Entry 4MQ9 (X-ray diffraction, 3.35 A resolution); this record covers chains D and E of the 7 polymer chains in the assembly.

# Chain D
Protein: DNA-directed RNA polymerase subunit beta'
Source organism: Thermus thermophilus
Notes: EC 2.7.7.6; fragment: rpoc
UniProtKB: Q8RQE8 (RPOC_THET8); numbering as in UniProt (aligned over 1-1524)
Sequence (1524 residues; numbered 1 to 1524; the number before each row is that of its first residue):
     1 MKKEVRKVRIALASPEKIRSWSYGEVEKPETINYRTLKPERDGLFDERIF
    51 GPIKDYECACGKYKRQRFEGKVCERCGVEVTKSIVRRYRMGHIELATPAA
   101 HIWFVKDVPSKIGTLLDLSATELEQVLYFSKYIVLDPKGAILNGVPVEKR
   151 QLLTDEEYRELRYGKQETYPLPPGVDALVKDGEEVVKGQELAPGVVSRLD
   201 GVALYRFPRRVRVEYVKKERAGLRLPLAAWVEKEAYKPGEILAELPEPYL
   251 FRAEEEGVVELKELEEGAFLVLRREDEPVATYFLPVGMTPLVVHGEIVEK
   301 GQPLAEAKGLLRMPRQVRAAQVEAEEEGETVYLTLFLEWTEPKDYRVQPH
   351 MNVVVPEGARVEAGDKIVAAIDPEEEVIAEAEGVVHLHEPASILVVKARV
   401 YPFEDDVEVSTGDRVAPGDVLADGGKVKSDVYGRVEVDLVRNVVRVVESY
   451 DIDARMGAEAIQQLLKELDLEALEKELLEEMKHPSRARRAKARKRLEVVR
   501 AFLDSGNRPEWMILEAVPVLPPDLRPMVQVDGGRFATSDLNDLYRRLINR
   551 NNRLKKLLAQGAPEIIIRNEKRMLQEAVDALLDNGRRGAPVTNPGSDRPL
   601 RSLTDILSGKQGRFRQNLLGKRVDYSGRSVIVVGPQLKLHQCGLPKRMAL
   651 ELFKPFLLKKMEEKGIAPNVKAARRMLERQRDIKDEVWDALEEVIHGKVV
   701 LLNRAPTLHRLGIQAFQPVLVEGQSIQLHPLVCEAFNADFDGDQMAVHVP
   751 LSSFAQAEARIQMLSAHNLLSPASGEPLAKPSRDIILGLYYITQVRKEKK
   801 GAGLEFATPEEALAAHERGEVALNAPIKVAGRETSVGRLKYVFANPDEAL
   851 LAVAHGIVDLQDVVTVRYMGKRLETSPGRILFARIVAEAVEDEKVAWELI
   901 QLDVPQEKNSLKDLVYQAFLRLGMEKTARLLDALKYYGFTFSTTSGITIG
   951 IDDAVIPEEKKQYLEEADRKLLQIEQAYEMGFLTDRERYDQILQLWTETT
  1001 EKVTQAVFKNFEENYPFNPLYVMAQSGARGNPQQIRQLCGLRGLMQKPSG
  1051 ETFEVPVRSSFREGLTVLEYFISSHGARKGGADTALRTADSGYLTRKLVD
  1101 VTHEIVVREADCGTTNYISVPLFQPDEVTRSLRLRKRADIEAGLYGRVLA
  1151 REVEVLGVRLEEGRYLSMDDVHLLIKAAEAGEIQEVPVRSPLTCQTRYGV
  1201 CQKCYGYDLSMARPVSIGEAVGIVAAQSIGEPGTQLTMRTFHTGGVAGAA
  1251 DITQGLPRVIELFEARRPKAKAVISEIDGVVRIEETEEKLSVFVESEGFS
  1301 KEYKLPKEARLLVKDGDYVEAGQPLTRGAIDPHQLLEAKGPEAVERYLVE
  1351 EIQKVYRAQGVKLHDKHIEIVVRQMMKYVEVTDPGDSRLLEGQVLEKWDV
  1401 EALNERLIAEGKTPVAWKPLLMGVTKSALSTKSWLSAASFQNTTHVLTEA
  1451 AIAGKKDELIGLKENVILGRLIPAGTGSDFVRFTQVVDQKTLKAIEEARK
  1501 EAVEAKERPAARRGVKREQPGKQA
Disordered / not traced: 1, 216-338, 1241-1250, 1500-1524
Metal / ion sites: Zn2+ site 1: Cys58, Cys60, Cys73, Cys76; Mg2+: Asp739, Asp741, Asp743; Zn2+ site 2: Cys1112, Cys1194, Cys1201, Cys1204

# Chain E
Protein: DNA-directed RNA polymerase subunit omega
Source organism: Thermus thermophilus
Notes: EC 2.7.7.6; fragment: rpoz
UniProtKB: Q8RQE7 (RPOZ_THET8); residue numbers follow UniProt; this construct covers 1-99
Sequence (99 residues; numbered 1 to 99; the number before each row is that of its first residue):
     1 MAEPGIDKLFGMVDSKYRLTVVVAKRAQQLLRHGFKNTVLEPEERPKMQT
    51 LEGLFDDPNAVTWAMKELLTGRLVFGENLVPEDRLQKEMERLYPVEREE
Disordered / not traced: 1, 95-99

# How chain D and chain E interact
Residue-residue contacts (88; chain D residue first):
  His640(D) - Ala2(E)  hydrogen bond (side chain-backbone)
  Lys664(D) - Thr50(E)
  Lys664(D) - Glu52(E)  salt bridge
  Asp689(D) - Leu51(E)
  Glu692(D) - Met48(E)
  Glu693(D) - Met48(E)
  Glu693(D) - Thr50(E)
  His696(D) - Met48(E)
  His696(D) - Asp57(E)  salt bridge
  His696(D) - Asn59(E)
  Gly697(D) - Asn59(E)
  Lys698(D) - Asn59(E)
  Ser753(D) - Leu31(E)
  Ser753(D) - Val61(E)
  Phe754(D) - Val21(E)  hydrophobic
  Phe754(D) - Ala24(E)  hydrophobic
  Phe754(D) - Gln28(E)
  Glu758(D) - Thr20(E)
  Arg760(D) - Glu3(E)  salt bridge
  Arg760(D) - Asn59(E)  hydrogen bond
  Arg760(D) - Val61(E)
  Arg760(D) - Thr62(E)  hydrogen bond
  Ile761(D) - Ile6(E)  hydrophobic
  Ile761(D) - Thr20(E)
  Gln762(D) - Tyr17(E)
  Gln762(D) - Thr20(E)  hydrogen bond
  Leu764(D) - Glu3(E)
  His767(D) - Glu3(E)
  His767(D) - Ile6(E)
  Met924(D) - Asp7(E)  hydrogen bond (backbone-side chain)
  Met924(D) - Phe10(E)  hydrophobic
  Glu925(D) - Glu3(E)
  Glu925(D) - Gly5(E)  hydrogen bond (side chain-backbone)
  Glu925(D) - Ile6(E)  hydrogen bond (side chain-backbone)
  Glu925(D) - Asp7(E)
  Met1211(D) - Lys16(E)
  Ser1216(D) - Ser15(E)
  Ser1216(D) - Lys16(E)  hydrogen bond (side chain-backbone)
  Ile1217(D) - Asp14(E)
  Ile1217(D) - Ser15(E)  hydrogen bond (backbone-side chain)
  Ile1217(D) - Tyr17(E)
  Gly1218(D) - Tyr17(E)
  Glu1219(D) - Tyr17(E)  hydrogen bond
  Gly1475(D) - Tyr17(E)
  Thr1476(D) - Tyr17(E)
  Thr1476(D) - Thr20(E)
  Thr1476(D) - Val21(E)
  Phe1480(D) - Asp14(E)
  Phe1480(D) - Arg18(E)  hydrogen bond (backbone-side chain)
  Phe1480(D) - Glu77(E)
  Val1481(D) - Ser15(E)
  Val1481(D) - Tyr17(E)  hydrophobic
  Val1481(D) - Arg18(E)
  Val1481(D) - Val21(E)
  Arg1482(D) - Val21(E)
  Arg1482(D) - Lys25(E)  hydrogen bond (backbone-side chain)
  Thr1484(D) - Arg18(E)  hydrogen bond
  Thr1484(D) - Val22(E)
  Thr1484(D) - Lys25(E)  hydrogen bond (backbone-side chain)
  Thr1484(D) - Gly76(E)
  Gln1485(D) - Val74(E)
  Gln1485(D) - Phe75(E)
  Gln1485(D) - Gly76(E)  hydrogen bond (backbone-backbone)
  Gln1485(D) - Asn78(E)
  Gln1485(D) - Leu79(E)  hydrogen bond (side chain-backbone)
  Gln1485(D) - Val80(E)  hydrogen bond (side chain-backbone)
  Val1486(D) - Val22(E)
  Val1486(D) - Gln29(E)  hydrogen bond (backbone-side chain)
  Val1486(D) - Val74(E)
  Val1487(D) - Val74(E)  hydrogen bond (backbone-backbone)
  Val1487(D) - Leu85(E)  hydrophobic
  Asp1488(D) - Arg26(E)  salt bridge
  Asp1488(D) - Val39(E)
  Asp1488(D) - Met89(E)
  Gln1489(D) - Arg72(E)
  Lys1490(D) - Asn37(E)
  Lys1490(D) - Thr38(E)
  Lys1490(D) - Val39(E)
  Lys1490(D) - Tyr93(E)
  Thr1491(D) - Leu85(E)
  Thr1491(D) - Glu88(E)
  Thr1491(D) - Leu92(E)
  Leu1492(D) - Val74(E)  hydrophobic
  Ala1494(D) - Glu88(E)
  Ala1494(D) - Arg91(E)
  Ile1495(D) - Val80(E)  hydrophobic
  Ala1498(D) - Arg84(E)  hydrogen bond (backbone-side chain)
  Ala1498(D) - Glu88(E)
Also at the interface, not in a pair above, chain D (45 interface residues in all): Lys660, Ala757, Gly923, Arg1213, Phe1483
Also at the interface, not in a pair above, chain E (52 interface residues in all): Pro4, Leu19, Ala27, Pro58, Met65, Leu73

# Overview
45 residues of chain D face 52 of chain E across their interface, with 20 hydrogen bonds and 4 salt bridges.
Polar pairs include Lys664(D)-Glu52(E), His696(D)-Asp57(E) and Arg760(D)-Glu3(E). Cys58(D), Cys60(D), Cys73(D)
and Cys76(D) form the Zn2+ site 1.
Chain D is DNA-directed RNA polymerase subunit beta' and chain E is DNA-directed RNA polymerase subunit omega,
both from Thermus thermophilus; the structure, Crystal structure of Thermus thermophilus RNA polymerase
holoenzyme in complex with GE23077, was determined by X-ray diffraction (same publication as 4OIN, 4OIO, 4OIP,
4OIQ and 4OIR).
